Entry 2AIZ (solution NMR); this record covers chains P and U.

# Chain P
Protein: Outer membrane protein P6 (Fragment)
Source organism: Haemophilus influenzae
UniProt: M4PH67 (M4PH67_HAEIF); residues 1-134 here = UniProt positions 1-134
Chain sequence (134 residues; numbered 1 to 134; the number before each row is that of its first residue):
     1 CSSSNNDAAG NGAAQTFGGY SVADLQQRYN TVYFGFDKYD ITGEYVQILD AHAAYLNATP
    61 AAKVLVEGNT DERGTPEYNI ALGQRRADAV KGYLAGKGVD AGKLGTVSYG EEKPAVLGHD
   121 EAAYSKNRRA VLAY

# Chain U
Protein: L-alanyl-D-glutamyl-meso-2,6-diaminopimeloyl-D-alanyl-D-alanine
Chain sequence (5 residues; numbered 3 to 7; the number before each row is that of its first residue):
     3 AEKAA
Glycans and other covalent adducts: N-acetyl-beta-muramic acid (AMU) linked to Ala3
Modified / non-standard residues: Glu4 (d-glutamic acid; DGL); Lys5 (6-carboxylysine; 6CL); Ala6, Ala7 (d-alanine; DAL)

# Chain P / chain U interface
Residue-residue contacts (10; chain P residue first):
  Phe36(P) with Lys5(U); Ala6(U)
  Asp37(P) with Lys5(U)
  Asp71(P) with Lys5(U); Ala7(U)
  Arg73(P) with Lys5(U); Ala7(U)
  Tyr78(P) with Glu4(U); Lys5(U)
  Tyr124(P) with Ala7(U)
Other interface residues (no listed pair), chain P (7 interface residues in all): Asn79

# In short
The interface between chain P and chain U involves 7 residues on one side and 4 on the other.
Here chain P is Outer membrane protein P6 (Fragment) (Haemophilus influenzae) and chain U is
L-alanyl-D-glutamyl-meso-2,6-diaminopimeloyl-D-alanyl-D-alanine. Entry 2AIZ (Solution structure of
peptidoglycan associated lipoprotein from Haemophilus influenza bound to
UDP-N-acetylmuramoyl-L-alanyl-D-glutamyl-meso-2,6-diaminopimeloyl-D-alanyl-D-alanine) was determined by
solution NMR.
